1R1I - chain A; structure by X-ray diffraction, 2.60 A resolution.

Chain A:
Protein: Neprilysin
Source organism: Homo sapiens
Notes: EC 3.4.24.11; fragment: EXTRACELLULAR DOMAIN (residue 54-749)
UniProtKB: P08473 (NEP_HUMAN); numbering as in UniProt (aligned over 54-749)
Chain sequence (696 residues; numbered 54 to 749; the number before each row is that of its first residue):
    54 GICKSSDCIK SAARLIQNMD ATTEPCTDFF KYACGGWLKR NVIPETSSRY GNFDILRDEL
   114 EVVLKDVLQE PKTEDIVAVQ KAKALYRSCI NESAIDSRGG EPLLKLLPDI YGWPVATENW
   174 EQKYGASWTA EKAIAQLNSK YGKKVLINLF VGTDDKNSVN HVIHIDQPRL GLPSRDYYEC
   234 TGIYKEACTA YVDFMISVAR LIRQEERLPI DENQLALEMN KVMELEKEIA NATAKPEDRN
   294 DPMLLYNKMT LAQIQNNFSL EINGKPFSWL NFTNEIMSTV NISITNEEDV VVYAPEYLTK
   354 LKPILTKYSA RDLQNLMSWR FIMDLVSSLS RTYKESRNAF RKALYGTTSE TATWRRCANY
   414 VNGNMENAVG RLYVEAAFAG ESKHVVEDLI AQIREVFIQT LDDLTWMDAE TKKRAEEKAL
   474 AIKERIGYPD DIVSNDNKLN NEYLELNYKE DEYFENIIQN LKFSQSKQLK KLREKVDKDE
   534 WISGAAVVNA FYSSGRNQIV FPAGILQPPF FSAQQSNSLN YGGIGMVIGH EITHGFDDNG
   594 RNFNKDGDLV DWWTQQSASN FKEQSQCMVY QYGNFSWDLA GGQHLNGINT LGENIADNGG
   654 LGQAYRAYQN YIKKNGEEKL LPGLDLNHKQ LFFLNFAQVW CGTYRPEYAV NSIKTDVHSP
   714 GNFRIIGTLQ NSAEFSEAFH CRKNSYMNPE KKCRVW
Disulfides: C56-C61, C79-C734, C87-C694, C142-C410, C233-C241, C620-C746
Covalent attachments: glycan linked to N144, N324, N627
Bound ions: Zn2+: H583, H587, E646 (together with TI1)
Ligand contacts: TI1: F106, R110, N542, A543, F544, F563, M579, V580, H583, E584, H587, E646, V692, W693, D709, H711, R717

Overview:
Ligands of chain A: TI1. Covalently linked N-acetylglucosamine: at N144, N324 and N627. H583, H587 and E646
form the Zn2+ site.
Chain A is Neprilysin (Homo sapiens); the structure, Structural analysis of neprilysin with various specific
and potent inhibitors, was determined by X-ray diffraction (same publication as 1R1H and 1R1J).
